PDB entry 7VXB | electron microscopy, 3.90 A resolution | chains A and B of the 4 polymer chains in the assembly

# Chain A (and B)
Molecule: Spike glycoprotein
From: Severe acute respiratory syndrome coronavirus 2
Notes: chain B of this document is another copy of the same molecule, construct and numbering; everything in this record applies to it too
UniProtKB: P0DTC2 (SPIKE_SARS2); the construct lacks a stretch of the UniProt sequence, so the offset changes along the chain: 8-76 = UniProt 1-69; 77-1208 = UniProt 77-1208
Amino-acid sequence (1261 residues; numbered 8 to 1261 plus 7 insertion-coded residues; the number before each row is that of its first residue; a row labelled like 76A-76G holds insertion residues (76A, then the next letters in order)):
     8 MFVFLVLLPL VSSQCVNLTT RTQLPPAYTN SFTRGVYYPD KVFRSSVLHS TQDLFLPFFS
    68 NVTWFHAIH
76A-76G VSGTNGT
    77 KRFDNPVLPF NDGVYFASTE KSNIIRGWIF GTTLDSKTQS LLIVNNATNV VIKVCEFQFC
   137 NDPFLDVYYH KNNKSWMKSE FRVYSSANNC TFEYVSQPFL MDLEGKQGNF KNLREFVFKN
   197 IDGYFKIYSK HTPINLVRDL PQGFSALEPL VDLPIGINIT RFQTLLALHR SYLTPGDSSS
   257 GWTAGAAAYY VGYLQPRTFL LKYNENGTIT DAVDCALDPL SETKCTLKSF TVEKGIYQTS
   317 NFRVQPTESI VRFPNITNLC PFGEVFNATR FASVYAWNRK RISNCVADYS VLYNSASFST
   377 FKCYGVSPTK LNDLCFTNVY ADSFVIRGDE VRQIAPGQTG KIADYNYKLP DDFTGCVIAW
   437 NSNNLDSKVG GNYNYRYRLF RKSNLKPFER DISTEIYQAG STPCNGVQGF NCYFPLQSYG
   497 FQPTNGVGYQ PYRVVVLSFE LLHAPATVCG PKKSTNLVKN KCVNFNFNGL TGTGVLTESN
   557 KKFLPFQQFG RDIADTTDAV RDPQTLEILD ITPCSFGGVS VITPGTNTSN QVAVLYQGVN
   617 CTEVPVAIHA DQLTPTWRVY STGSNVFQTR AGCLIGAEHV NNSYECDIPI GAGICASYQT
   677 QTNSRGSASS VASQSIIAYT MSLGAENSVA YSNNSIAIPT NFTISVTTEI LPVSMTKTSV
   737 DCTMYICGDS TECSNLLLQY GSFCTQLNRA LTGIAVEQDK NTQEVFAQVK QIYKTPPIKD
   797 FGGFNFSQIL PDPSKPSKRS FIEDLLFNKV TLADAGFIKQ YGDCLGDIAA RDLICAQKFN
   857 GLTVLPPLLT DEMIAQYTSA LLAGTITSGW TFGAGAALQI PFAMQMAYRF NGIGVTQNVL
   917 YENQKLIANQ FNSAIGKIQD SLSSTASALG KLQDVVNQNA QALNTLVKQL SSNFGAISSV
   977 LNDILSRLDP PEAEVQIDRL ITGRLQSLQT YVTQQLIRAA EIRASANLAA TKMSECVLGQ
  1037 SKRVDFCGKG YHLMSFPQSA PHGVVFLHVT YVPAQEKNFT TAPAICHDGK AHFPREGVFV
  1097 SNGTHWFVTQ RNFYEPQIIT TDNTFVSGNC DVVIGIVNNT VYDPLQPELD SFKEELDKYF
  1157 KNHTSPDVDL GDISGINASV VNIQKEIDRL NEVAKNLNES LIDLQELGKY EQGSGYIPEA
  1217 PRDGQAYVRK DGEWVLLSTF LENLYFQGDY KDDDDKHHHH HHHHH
Not modelled in the structure: 8-20, 76A-76G, 248-254, 621-640, 677-688, 828-853, 1148-1261 (chain B: 8-20, 76A-76G, 248-254, 621-640, 677-688, 828-847, 1148-1261)
Sequence notes: variant Asp142 (Gly in P0DTC2), Lys154 (Glu in P0DTC2), Arg452 (Leu in P0DTC2), Gln484 (Glu in P0DTC2), Gly614 (Asp in P0DTC2), Arg681 (Pro in P0DTC2), Gly682 (Arg in P0DTC2), Ser683 (Arg in P0DTC2), Ser685 (Arg in P0DTC2), Pro986 (Lys in P0DTC2), Pro987 (Val in P0DTC2); expression tag (1209-1261)
Disulfides: Cys131-Cys166, Cys291-Cys301, Cys336-Cys361, Cys379-Cys432, Cys391-Cys525, Cys480-Cys488, Cys538-Cys590, Cys617-Cys649, Cys662-Cys671, Cys738-Cys760, Cys743-Cys749, Cys1032-Cys1043, Cys1082-Cys1126
Swiss-Prot annotation at these positions:
  - region: Asn280 to Cys301 (Putative superantigen), Arg403 to Asp405 (Integrin-binding motif), Asn448 to Tyr451, Tyr453 to Phe456 (Immunodominant HLA epitope recognized by the CD8+), Ser816 to Tyr837 (Fusion peptide 1), Lys835 to Phe855 (Fusion peptide 2), Asp1163 to Glu1202 (Heptad repeat 2)
  - site: Arg815, Ser816 (Cleavage)
  - glycosylation: Asn24 (N-linked (GlcNAc...) (complex) asparagine), Asn68 (N-linked (GlcNAc...) (hybrid) asparagine), Asn76E (N-linked (GlcNAc...) (complex) asparagine), Asn122 (N-linked (GlcNAc...) (hybrid) asparagine), Asn149 (N-linked (GlcNAc...) (complex) asparagine), Asn165 (N-linked (GlcNAc...) (complex) asparagine), Asn234 (N-linked (GlcNAc...) (high mannose) asparagine), Asn282 (N-linked (GlcNAc...) (complex) asparagine), Thr323 (O-linked (GalNAc) threonine), Ser325 (O-linked (HexNAc...) serine), Asn331 (N-linked (GlcNAc...) (complex) asparagine), Asn343 (N-linked (GlcNAc...) (complex) asparagine), Asn603 (N-linked (GlcNAc...) (hybrid) asparagine), Asn616 (N-linked (GlcNAc...) (complex) asparagine), Asn657 (N-linked (GlcNAc...) (complex) asparagine), Thr676 (O-linked (GlcNAc...) threonine), Thr678 (O-linked (GlcNAc...) threonine), Asn709 (N-linked (GlcNAc...) (high mannose) asparagine), Asn717 (N-linked (GlcNAc...) (hybrid) asparagine), Asn801 (N-linked (GlcNAc...) (hybrid) asparagine) and 6 more in UniProt

# How chain A and chain B interact
Contacting residue pairs (131):
  Tyr45(A) with Phe562(B), hydrophobic
  Asp47(A) with Phe562(B)
  Lys48(A) with Phe562(B); Gln563(B); Gln564(B), hydrogen bond; Phe565(B)
  Val49(A) with Gln563(B), hydrogen bond (backbone-side chain); Phe565(B); Arg567(B)
  Phe50(A) with Lys558(B); Phe559(B), hydrophobic; Gln563(B); Phe565(B), hydrogen bond (backbone-backbone); Gly566(B); Arg567(B), hydrogen bond (backbone-backbone)
  Arg51(A) with Arg567(B); Asp568(B), hydrogen bond (side chain-backbone); Asp571(B), salt bridge
  Cys166(A) with Arg357(B), hydrogen bond (backbone-side chain)
  Tyr200(A) with Pro521(B), hydrophobic
  Glu224(A) with Phe562(B)
  Pro225(A) with Phe562(B), hydrophobic
  Pro230(A) with Pro521(B), hydrophobic
  Asn282(A) with Leu560(B)
  Asp737(A) with Asn317(B)
  Met740(A) with Arg319(B)
  Asp745(A) with Arg319(B), salt bridge; Thr549(B)
  Gln755(A) with Ser968(B); Asn969(B), hydrogen bond; Phe970(B), hydrogen bond (backbone-backbone); Gly971(B)
  Tyr756(A) with Gln965(B); Phe970(B); Gly971(B)
  Gly757(A) with Gln965(B); Ser968(B)
  Ser758(A) with Thr961(B); Gln965(B), hydrogen bond
  Phe759(A) with Gln965(B); Ser1003(B)
  Gln762(A) with Thr961(B), hydrogen bond; Gln1010(B)
  Arg765(A) with Gln957(B)
  Lys786(A) with Gly700(B); Ala701(B), hydrogen bond (backbone-backbone)
  Gln787(A) with Ala701(B); Asn703(B), hydrogen bond
  Ile788(A) with Leu699(B); Gly700(B); Ala701(B), hydrogen bond (backbone-backbone); Glu702(B); Asn703(B), hydrogen bond (backbone-backbone)
  Tyr789(A) with Asn703(B)
  Lys790(A) with Glu702(B), salt bridge; Asn703(B), hydrogen bond (backbone-backbone); Ser704(B); Val705(B), hydrogen bond (backbone-backbone)
  Pro792(A) with Val705(B); Tyr707(B)
  Asp796(A) with Tyr707(B); Asn709(B)
  Lys854(A) with Phe592(B)
  Phe855(A) with Asp568(B); Ala570(B), hydrophobic; Thr572(B); Pro589(B), hydrophobic
  Gly857(A) with Phe592(B)
  Leu861(A) with Gln613(B)
  Pro863(A) with Gly667(B); Ala668(B), hydrogen bond (backbone-backbone)
  Leu864(A) with Pro665(B), hydrophobic; Ala668(B); Gly669(B), hydrogen bond (backbone-backbone); Met697(B), hydrophobic
  Leu865(A) with Met697(B), hydrophobic
  Thr866(A) with Ala668(B)
  Met869(A) with Gly669(B); Met697(B), hydrophobic; Leu699(B), hydrophobic
  Gln872(A) with Leu699(B)
  Tyr873(A) with Leu699(B)
  Thr883(A) with Val705(B)
  Trp886(A) with Tyr1047(B); Arg1107(B)
  Gly889(A) with Asp1041(B)
  Ala890(A) with Gly1046(B), hydrogen bond (backbone-backbone)
  Gly891(A) with Lys1045(B)
  Ala892(A) with Pro1069(B)
  Ala893(A) with Glu1072(B)
  Leu894(A) with Pro715(B), hydrophobic; Glu1072(B)
  Gln895(A) with Ala706(B), hydrogen bond (side chain-backbone); Tyr707(B); Ser708(B); Ser711(B), hydrogen bond; Ile712(B); Ala713(B), hydrogen bond (backbone-backbone)
  Ile896(A) with Tyr707(B)
  Pro897(A) with Tyr707(B), hydrophobic; Asn709(B); Ser711(B); Thr1077(B)
  Phe898(A) with Tyr707(B), hydrogen bond (backbone-side chain)
  Met900(A) with Thr1077(B), hydrogen bond; Val1094(B), hydrophobic; Arg1107(B)
  Tyr904(A) with Arg1107(B)
  Gln913(A) with Phe1089(B); Pro1090(B), hydrogen bond (side chain-backbone)
  Asn914(A) with Phe1089(B); Ser1123(B)
  Tyr917(A) with Pro1079(B); Val1129(B), hydrophobic
  Glu918(A) with Ser1123(B); Gly1124(B); Val1128(B)
  Val963(A) with Ala570(B), hydrophobic
  Lys964(A) with Ile569(B)
  Gln1002(A) with Gln1002(B)
  Gln1005(A) with Thr1006(B)
  Leu1012(A) with Ile1013(B), hydrophobic
  Arg1019(A) with Glu1017(B), salt bridge
  Thr1027(A) with Arg1039(B)
  Ser1030(A) with Val1040(B)
  Glu1031(A) with Arg1039(B), salt bridge
  Leu1034(A) with Asp1041(B)
  Gly1035(A) with Val1040(B)
  Gln1113(A) with Phe1121(B)
  Leu1141(A) with Leu1141(B), hydrophobic
  Glu1144(A) with Leu1141(B)
Other interface residues (no listed pair), chain A (86 interface residues in all): Val54, His56, Ile231, Gly283, Thr284, Thr791, Thr859, Pro862, Ser884, Ala899, Gln920, Thr1009, Lys1038, Arg1039
Other interface residues (no listed pair), chain B (89 interface residues in all): Ala520, Arg646, Ala647, Ile666, Ile670, Cys671, Ser698, Gly999, Thr1009, Lys1038, Val1068, Ala1070, Asn1074, Ile1130

# Overview
The interface between chain A and chain B involves 86 residues on one side and 89 on the other; the contacts
include 25 hydrogen bonds and 5 salt bridges. Polar pairs include Arg51(A)-Asp571(B), Asp745(A)-Arg319(B) and
Lys790(A)-Glu702(B).
Chain A and chain B are both Spike glycoprotein (Severe acute respiratory syndrome coronavirus 2); the
structure, SARS-CoV-2 Kappa variant spike protein in C2b state, was determined by electron microscopy together
with 7VX4, 7VX5, 7VX9, 7VXA, 7VXC, 7VXD and 3 further entries from the same study.
